PDB entry 2QEJ | X-ray diffraction, 3.20 A resolution | chains B and C of the 4 polymer chains in the assembly

# Chain B
Molecule: Ig alpha-1 C region
From: Homo sapiens
Notes: fragment: fc region
Reference sequence: P01876 (IGHA1_HUMAN); residues 242-455 here correspond to UniProt positions 123-336 (UniProt number = residue number - 119)
Sequence (216 residues; each row starts with the number of its first residue):
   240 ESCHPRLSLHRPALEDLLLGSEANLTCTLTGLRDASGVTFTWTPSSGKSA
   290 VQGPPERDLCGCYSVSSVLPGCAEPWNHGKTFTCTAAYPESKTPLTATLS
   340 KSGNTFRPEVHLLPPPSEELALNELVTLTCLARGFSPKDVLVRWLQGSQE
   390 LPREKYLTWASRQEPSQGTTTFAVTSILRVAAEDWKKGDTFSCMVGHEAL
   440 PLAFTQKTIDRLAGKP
Unresolved in the structure: 240-241, 451-455
Differences from the reference sequence: expression tag (240-241)
UniProt features mapped onto this chain:
  - glycosylation: N263 (N-linked (GlcNAc...) (complex) asparagine)
Disulfide bonds: C242-C301, C266-C323, C369-C432
Glycans and other covalent adducts: N-acetylglucosamine (NAG) linked to N263
Reported in the primary citation:
  - mutagenesis - L256A (13-fold): decreased binding to Superantigen-like molecule 7 (chain C)
  - mutagenesis - L256A (3.3-fold), L257A (2.3-fold), L258A (>100-fold): decreased binding to FcalphaRI
  - mutagenesis - N316A, H317A: unchanged binding to FcalphaRI

# Chain C
Molecule: Superantigen-like molecule 7
From: Staphylococcus aureus
Notes: fragment: set1
Reference sequence: Q2YVR9 (Q2YVR9_STAAB); residues 1-201 here correspond to UniProt positions 31-231 (UniProt number = residue number + 30)
Sequence (201 residues; each row starts with the number of its first residue):
     1 KEKQERVQHLYDIKDLHRYYSSESFEFSNISGKVENYNGSNVVRFNQEKQ
    51 NHQLFLLGEDKAKYKQGLQGQDVFVVKELIDPNGRLSTVGGVTKKNNQSS
   101 ETNIHLLVNKLDGGNLDATNDSFLINKEEVSLKELDFKIRKQLVEKYGLY
   151 QGTSKYGKITIILNGGKKQEIDLGDKLQFERMGDVLNSKDINKIEVTLKQ
   201 I
Unresolved in the structure: 1-10
Metal / ion sites: Ca2+ near D12 (its only coordinating residue here)
Reported in the primary citation:
  - mutagenesis - R44A: decreased binding to Ig alpha-1 C region (chain B)

# Chain B / chain C interface
Pairs across the interface - 29 pairs, chain B then chain C:
  L257(B) with Y37(C), hydrogen bond (backbone-side chain)
  L258(B) with D81(C); P82(C), hydrophobic; N83(C), hydrogen bond (backbone-side chain)
  E313(B) with N36(C)
  N316(B) with N36(C), hydrogen bond (side chain-backbone); N38(C); G39(C)
  E389(B) with P82(C)
  M433(B) with I80(C); P82(C)
  H436(B) with N38(C)
  E437(B) with N38(C), hydrogen bond (backbone-side chain)
  L439(B) with N38(C), hydrogen bond (backbone-side chain)
  P440(B) with F55(C)
  L441(B) with F55(C), hydrophobic; E78(C); S87(C); V89(C), hydrophobic
  A442(B) with Y37(C), hydrophobic; N38(C)
  F443(B) with Y37(C); L79(C); D81(C); P82(C)
  Q445(B) with L79(C)
  T447(B) with R18(C)
  D449(B) with K14(C), salt bridge
  R450(B) with K14(C), hydrogen bond (backbone-side chain)
Also at the interface, not in a pair above, chain B (20 interface residues in all): L256, R382, T444
Also at the interface, not in a pair above, chain C (20 interface residues in all): D15, E35, S40, R85, F179
From the paper, about this interface:
  - pairs named by the authors: K14(C)-D449(B), N36(C)-N316(B)
  - hot spots on chain B (mutagenesis) - N316A (1.8-fold): decreased binding to Superantigen-like molecule 7 (chain C)
  - hot spots on chain C (mutagenesis) - N38T (35-fold), L79A (91-fold), P82A (35-fold): decreased binding to Ig alpha-1 C region (chain B)
  - hot spots on chain C (mutagenesis) - N83A: unchanged binding to Ig alpha-1 C region (chain B)

# Overview
Chain B and chain C each contribute 20 residues to their interface; the contacts include 6 hydrogen bonds and
1 salt bridge. Polar pairs include D449(B)-K14(C), L257(B)-Y37(C) and L258(B)-N83(C). The paper describes
contacts between K14(C) and D449(B) and N36(C) and N316(B). From the paper: R44A, N38T and L79A of chain C,
among others, reduce binding to Ig alpha-1 C region (chain B); L256A, L257A and L258A of chain B reduce
binding to FcalphaRI; 10 substitutions were tested in all.
Here chain B is Ig alpha-1 C region (Homo sapiens) and chain C is Superantigen-like molecule 7 (Staphylococcus
aureus). Entry 2QEJ (Crystal structure of a Staphylococcus aureus protein (SSL7) in complex with Fc of human
IgA1) was determined by X-ray diffraction.
